Entry 1RUN (X-ray diffraction, 2.70 A resolution); this record covers chains A and B of the 6 polymer chains in the assembly.

# Chain A (and B)
Protein: Protein (catabolite gene activator protein (cap))
Organism: Escherichia coli
Notes: chain B of this document is another copy of the same molecule, construct and numbering; everything in this record applies to it too
Reference sequence: P0ACJ8 (CRP_ECOLI); residues 1-209 here correspond to UniProt positions 2-210 (UniProt number = residue number + 1)
Sequence (209 residues; row label = number of the first residue in the row):
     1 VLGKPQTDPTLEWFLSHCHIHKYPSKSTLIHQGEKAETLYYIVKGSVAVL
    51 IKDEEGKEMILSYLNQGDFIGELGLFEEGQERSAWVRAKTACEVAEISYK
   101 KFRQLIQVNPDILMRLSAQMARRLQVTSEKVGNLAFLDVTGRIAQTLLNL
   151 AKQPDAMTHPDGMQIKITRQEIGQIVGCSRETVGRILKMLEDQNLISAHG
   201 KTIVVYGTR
Not modelled in the structure: 1-8 (chain B: 1-8, 206-209)
Small-molecule neighbours: adenosine-3',5'-cyclic-monophosphate (CMP): Ile30, Val49, Leu61, Ser62, Phe69, Ile70, Gly71, Glu72, Leu73, Gly74, Arg82, Ser83, Ala84, Val86, Arg123, Thr127

# Chain A / chain B interface
Pairs across the interface (51; chain A residue first):
  Ile51(A) - Gly132(B)
  Ile51(A) - Phe136(B)  hydrophobic
  Lys52(A) - Phe136(B)
  Asp53(A) - Phe136(B)
  Glu54(A) - Phe136(B)
  Glu54(A) - Leu137(B)
  Lys57(A) - Phe136(B)
  Met59(A) - Val131(B)  hydrophobic
  Met59(A) - Ala135(B)  hydrophobic
  Met59(A) - Phe136(B)  hydrophobic
  Leu61(A) - Val131(B)  hydrophobic
  Leu73(A) - Ala121(B)
  Leu73(A) - Arg122(B)  hydrogen bond (backbone-side chain)
  Leu73(A) - Leu124(B)  hydrophobic
  Leu73(A) - Gln125(B)
  Phe76(A) - Ser117(B)
  Phe76(A) - Ala118(B)  hydrophobic
  Gln80(A) - Arg122(B)
  Gln80(A) - Gln125(B)  hydrogen bond
  Asp111(A) - Gln107(B)  hydrogen bond
  Leu113(A) - Leu113(B)  hydrophobic
  Leu113(A) - Met114(B)  hydrophobic
  Met114(A) - Phe76(B)  hydrophobic
  Ser117(A) - Phe76(B)
  Ser117(A) - Ser117(B)  hydrogen bond
  Ser117(A) - Met120(B)
  Ala118(A) - Phe76(B)  hydrophobic
  Met120(A) - Ser117(B)
  Met120(A) - Met120(B)
  Met120(A) - Ala121(B)  hydrophobic
  Met120(A) - Leu124(B)
  Ala121(A) - Leu73(B)
  Ala121(A) - Phe76(B)  hydrophobic
  Ala121(A) - Met120(B)  hydrophobic
  Arg122(A) - Leu73(B)  hydrogen bond (side chain-backbone)
  Arg122(A) - Gln80(B)  hydrogen bond
  Leu124(A) - Arg123(B)
  Leu124(A) - Leu124(B)  hydrophobic
  Leu124(A) - Thr127(B)
  Thr127(A) - Val131(B)
  Ser128(A) - Leu61(B)
  Val131(A) - Met59(B)  hydrophobic
  Val131(A) - Lys130(B)
  Val131(A) - Leu134(B)  hydrophobic
  Leu134(A) - Val131(B)
  Leu134(A) - Leu134(B)  hydrophobic
  Ala135(A) - Met59(B)  hydrophobic
  Phe136(A) - Asp53(B)
  Phe136(A) - Lys57(B)
  Phe136(A) - Glu58(B)
  Phe136(A) - Met59(B)  hydrophobic
Interface residues without a listed pair, chain A (31 interface residues in all): Ile106, Gln107, Pro110, Arg123, Lys130, Gly132
Interface residues without a listed pair, chain B (32 interface residues in all): Ile51, Lys52, Ile106, Pro110, Ser128

# In short
Chain A and chain B form an interface of 31 and 32 residues respectively; the contacts include 6 hydrogen
bonds. Polar contacts include Leu73(A)-Arg122(B), Gln80(A)-Gln125(B) and Asp111(A)-Gln107(B). Chain A binds
adenosine-3',5'-cyclic-monophosphate.
Chain A and chain B are both Protein (catabolite gene activator protein (cap)) (Escherichia coli); the
structure, Catabolite gene activator protein (cap)/DNA complex + adenosine-3',5'-cyclic-monophosphate, was
determined by X-ray diffraction (same publication as 1RUO).
